6V36 - chains A and B; structure by X-ray diffraction, 3.40 A resolution.

[Chain A (and B)]
Name: Potassium channel subfamily K member 2
Organism: Mus musculus
Notes: engineered mutation(s): I110D; chain B of this document is another copy of the same molecule, construct and numbering; everything in this record applies to it too
Sequence (312 residues; numbered 20 to 331; the number before each row is that of its first residue):
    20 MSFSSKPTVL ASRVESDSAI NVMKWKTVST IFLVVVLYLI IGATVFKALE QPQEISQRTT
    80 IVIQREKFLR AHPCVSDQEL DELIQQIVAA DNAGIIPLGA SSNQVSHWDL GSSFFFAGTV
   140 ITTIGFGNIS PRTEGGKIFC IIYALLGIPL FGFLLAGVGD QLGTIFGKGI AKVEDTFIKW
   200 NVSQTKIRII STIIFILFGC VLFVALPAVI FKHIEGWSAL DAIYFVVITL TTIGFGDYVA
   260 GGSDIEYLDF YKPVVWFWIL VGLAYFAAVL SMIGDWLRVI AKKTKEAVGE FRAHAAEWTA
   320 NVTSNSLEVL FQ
Unresolved in the structure: 20-44, 113-125, 200-202, 262-267, 322-331 (chain B: 20-36, 94-95, 114-118, 199-201, 260-267, 317-331)
Bound ions: K+ site 1: Thr-142, Thr-251 (shared with Thr-142(B), Thr-251(B) of chain B); K+ site 2: Thr-142, Ile-143, Thr-251, Ile-252 (shared with Thr-142(B), Ile-143(B), Thr-251(B), Ile-252(B) of chain B); K+ site 3: Ile-143, Gly-144, Ile-252, Gly-253 (shared with Ile-143(B), Gly-144(B), Ile-252(B), Gly-253(B) of chain B); K+ site 4: Gly-144, Phe-145, Gly-253, Phe-254 (shared with Gly-144(B), Phe-145(B), Gly-253(B), Phe-254(B) of chain B)

[Interface between chain A and chain B]
Inter-chain disulfides: Cys-93(A)/Cys-93(B)
Pairs across the interface (190; chain A residue first):
  Lys-45(A) / Gln-180(B)
  Val-47(A) / Leu-173(B)
  Val-47(A) / Gly-176(B)
  Val-47(A) / Val-177(B)
  Ile-50(A) / Leu-173(B)  hydrophobic
  Phe-51(A) / Leu-173(B)  hydrophobic
  Phe-51(A) / Leu-279(B)  hydrophobic
  Val-54(A) / Ile-140(B)  hydrophobic
  Val-54(A) / Leu-173(B)  hydrophobic
  Val-55(A) / Phe-133(B)
  Tyr-57(A) / Ile-140(B)  hydrophobic
  Tyr-57(A) / Tyr-162(B)  hydrogen bond (side chain-backbone)
  Tyr-57(A) / Leu-165(B)
  Tyr-57(A) / Gly-166(B)  hydrogen bond (side chain-backbone)
  Tyr-57(A) / Leu-169(B)  hydrophobic
  Leu-58(A) / Phe-133(B)  hydrophobic
  Leu-58(A) / Ala-136(B)
  Leu-58(A) / Gly-137(B)
  Leu-58(A) / Ile-140(B)  hydrophobic
  Leu-58(A) / Tyr-162(B)
  Leu-58(A) / Trp-275(B)  hydrophobic
  Ile-59(A) / Phe-133(B)
  Gly-61(A) / Tyr-162(B)
  Ala-62(A) / Ser-132(B)  hydrogen bond (backbone-side chain)
  Ala-62(A) / Phe-133(B)
  Val-64(A) / Phe-158(B)  hydrophobic
  Phe-65(A) / Trp-127(B)  hydrophobic
  Phe-65(A) / Phe-135(B)  hydrophobic
  Phe-65(A) / Gly-155(B)
  Phe-65(A) / Phe-158(B)  hydrophobic
  Phe-65(A) / Cys-159(B)  hydrophobic
  Lys-66(A) / Trp-127(B)
  Lys-66(A) / Asp-128(B)
  Lys-66(A) / Leu-129(B)
  Lys-66(A) / Ser-132(B)
  Leu-68(A) / Thr-152(B)  hydrogen bond (backbone-side chain)
  Leu-68(A) / Gly-155(B)
  Glu-69(A) / Trp-127(B)
  Glu-69(A) / Pro-150(B)
  Glu-69(A) / Arg-151(B)  hydrogen bond (side chain-backbone)
  Glu-69(A) / Thr-152(B)  hydrogen bond (side chain-backbone)
  Gln-70(A) / Ser-125(B)
  Gln-70(A) / Trp-127(B)
  Gln-72(A) / Thr-152(B)
  Glu-73(A) / Ser-125(B)
  Glu-73(A) / His-126(B)  hydrogen bond (side chain-backbone)
  Glu-73(A) / Trp-127(B)  hydrogen bond (side chain-backbone)
  Gln-76(A) / Ala-112(B)
  Arg-77(A) / Gln-123(B)
  Arg-77(A) / Val-124(B)  hydrogen bond (side chain-backbone)
  Arg-77(A) / Ser-125(B)
  Arg-77(A) / His-126(B)
  Ile-80(A) / Ala-109(B)  hydrophobic
  Val-81(A) / Ser-121(B)
  Gln-83(A) / Gln-105(B)
  Arg-84(A) / Ala-119(B)
  Arg-84(A) / Ser-121(B)
  Arg-84(A) / Gln-123(B)
  Phe-87(A) / Leu-102(B)  hydrophobic
  Cys-93(A) / Cys-93(B)  disulfide
  Glu-98(A) / Phe-87(B)
  Glu-98(A) / His-91(B)  salt bridge
  Asp-100(A) / Ala-119(B)
  Leu-102(A) / Phe-87(B)  hydrophobic
  Ile-103(A) / Ile-106(B)  hydrophobic
  Gln-105(A) / Gln-83(B)
  Ile-106(A) / Ile-103(B)  hydrophobic
  Ile-106(A) / Ile-106(B)  hydrophobic
  Ala-109(A) / Ile-80(B)  hydrophobic
  Asp-110(A) / Asp-110(B)
  His-126(A) / Glu-73(B)  hydrogen bond (backbone-side chain)
  His-126(A) / Arg-77(B)
  Trp-127(A) / Phe-65(B)  hydrophobic
  Trp-127(A) / Lys-66(B)
  Trp-127(A) / Glu-69(B)
  Trp-127(A) / Gln-70(B)
  Trp-127(A) / Glu-73(B)
  Asp-128(A) / Lys-66(B)
  Leu-129(A) / Lys-66(B)
  Ser-132(A) / Ala-62(B)  hydrogen bond (side chain-backbone)
  Ser-132(A) / Lys-66(B)
  Phe-133(A) / Leu-58(B)  hydrophobic
  Phe-133(A) / Ile-59(B)  hydrophobic
  Phe-133(A) / Ala-62(B)  hydrophobic
  Phe-135(A) / Phe-65(B)  hydrophobic
  Phe-135(A) / Phe-254(B)  hydrophobic
  Ala-136(A) / Leu-58(B)
  Gly-137(A) / Leu-58(B)
  Val-139(A) / Ile-252(B)
  Val-139(A) / Phe-254(B)  hydrophobic
  Ile-140(A) / Val-54(B)  hydrophobic
  Ile-140(A) / Tyr-57(B)  hydrophobic
  Ile-140(A) / Leu-58(B)  hydrophobic
  Thr-142(A) / Thr-250(B)
  Thr-142(A) / Thr-251(B)
  Thr-142(A) / Ile-252(B)
  Ile-143(A) / Ile-252(B)
  Gly-144(A) / Ile-252(B)
  Gly-144(A) / Gly-253(B)
  Gly-144(A) / Phe-254(B)
  Phe-145(A) / Phe-254(B)
  Gly-146(A) / Phe-254(B)
  Ser-149(A) / Asp-256(B)
  Pro-150(A) / Glu-69(B)
  Pro-150(A) / Tyr-243(B)
  Arg-151(A) / Glu-69(B)  hydrogen bond (backbone-side chain)
  Arg-151(A) / Asp-256(B)  salt bridge
  Thr-152(A) / Leu-68(B)  hydrogen bond (side chain-backbone)
  Thr-152(A) / Glu-69(B)  hydrogen bond (backbone-side chain)
  Thr-152(A) / Gln-72(B)
  Glu-153(A) / Leu-239(B)
  Gly-154(A) / Leu-68(B)
  Gly-155(A) / Phe-65(B)
  Gly-155(A) / Leu-68(B)
  Gly-155(A) / Glu-69(B)
  Lys-156(A) / Asp-240(B)  salt bridge
  Lys-156(A) / Tyr-243(B)
  Lys-156(A) / Tyr-257(B)  hydrogen bond
  Ile-157(A) / Leu-239(B)  hydrophobic
  Phe-158(A) / Gly-61(B)
  Phe-158(A) / Val-64(B)  hydrophobic
  Phe-158(A) / Phe-65(B)  hydrophobic
  Phe-158(A) / Leu-68(B)  hydrophobic
  Cys-159(A) / Phe-65(B)  hydrophobic
  Cys-159(A) / Phe-254(B)  hydrophobic
  Ile-160(A) / Tyr-243(B)  hydrophobic
  Tyr-162(A) / Tyr-57(B)  hydrogen bond (backbone-side chain)
  Tyr-162(A) / Leu-58(B)
  Tyr-162(A) / Gly-61(B)
  Tyr-162(A) / Phe-65(B)  hydrophobic
  Ala-163(A) / Ile-252(B)  hydrophobic
  Leu-164(A) / Ile-292(B)
  Leu-165(A) / Tyr-57(B)
  Gly-166(A) / Tyr-57(B)  hydrogen bond (backbone-side chain)
  Ile-167(A) / Thr-250(B)
  Ile-167(A) / Ile-252(B)  hydrophobic
  Ile-167(A) / Leu-289(B)  hydrophobic
  Pro-168(A) / Leu-289(B)
  Pro-168(A) / Ile-292(B)  hydrophobic
  Pro-168(A) / Leu-296(B)  hydrophobic
  Leu-169(A) / Val-54(B)  hydrophobic
  Leu-169(A) / Tyr-57(B)  hydrophobic
  Leu-169(A) / Leu-296(B)
  Phe-172(A) / Gly-293(B)
  Phe-172(A) / Arg-297(B)
  Leu-173(A) / Ile-50(B)
  Leu-173(A) / Phe-51(B)  hydrophobic
  Leu-173(A) / Val-54(B)  hydrophobic
  Gly-176(A) / Val-47(B)
  Asp-179(A) / Lys-43(B)  salt bridge
  Gln-180(A) / Trp-44(B)
  Leu-239(A) / Glu-153(B)
  Leu-239(A) / Lys-156(B)
  Leu-239(A) / Ile-157(B)  hydrophobic
  Asp-240(A) / Lys-156(B)  salt bridge
  Tyr-243(A) / Pro-150(B)
  Tyr-243(A) / Lys-156(B)
  Tyr-243(A) / Ile-160(B)  hydrophobic
  Val-246(A) / Ile-160(B)  hydrophobic
  Thr-250(A) / Thr-142(B)
  Thr-250(A) / Ile-167(B)
  Thr-251(A) / Thr-142(B)
  Ile-252(A) / Val-139(B)
  Ile-252(A) / Thr-142(B)
  Ile-252(A) / Ile-143(B)
  Ile-252(A) / Gly-144(B)
  Ile-252(A) / Ala-163(B)  hydrophobic
  Gly-253(A) / Gly-144(B)
  Phe-254(A) / Phe-135(B)  hydrophobic
  Phe-254(A) / Val-139(B)  hydrophobic
  Phe-254(A) / Gly-144(B)
  Phe-254(A) / Phe-145(B)
  Phe-254(A) / Gly-146(B)
  Phe-254(A) / Cys-159(B)  hydrophobic
  Asp-256(A) / Ser-149(B)  hydrogen bond
  Asp-256(A) / Arg-151(B)  salt bridge
  Tyr-257(A) / Lys-156(B)  hydrogen bond
  Trp-275(A) / Leu-58(B)  hydrophobic
  Leu-279(A) / Phe-51(B)  hydrophobic
  Leu-289(A) / Leu-164(B)
  Leu-289(A) / Ile-167(B)  hydrophobic
  Leu-289(A) / Pro-168(B)
  Ile-292(A) / Leu-164(B)
  Ile-292(A) / Leu-165(B)  hydrophobic
  Ile-292(A) / Pro-168(B)  hydrophobic
  Gly-293(A) / Pro-168(B)
  Gly-293(A) / Phe-172(B)
  Leu-296(A) / Leu-165(B)
  Leu-296(A) / Pro-168(B)  hydrophobic
  Leu-296(A) / Leu-169(B)
Interface residues without a listed pair, chain A (105 interface residues in all): Val-53, Thr-63, Val-94, Leu-99, Thr-138, Ile-148, Ile-161, Phe-170, Val-177, Ile-242, Ile-247, Arg-297
Interface residues without a listed pair, chain B (107 interface residues in all): Val-53, Val-55, Leu-99, Asn-111, Ser-120, Thr-138, Ile-148, Gly-154, Ile-161, Phe-170, Val-246, Ile-247, Phe-276

[Overview]
105 residues of chain A face 107 of chain B across their interface, with 1 disulfide bond, 19 hydrogen bonds
and 6 salt bridges. Among the polar pairs are Glu-98(A)/His-91(B), Arg-151(A)/Asp-256(B) and
Lys-156(A)/Asp-240(B). The K+ site 1 is built by Thr-142(A) and Thr-251(A).
Chain A and chain B are both Potassium channel subfamily K member 2 (Mus musculus); the structure,
K2P2.1(TREK-1)I110D apo channel structure, was determined by X-ray diffraction together with 6V37, 6V3C and
6V3I from the same study.
